PDB entry 9D0T | electron microscopy, 2.84 A resolution | chains A and B of the 12 polymer chains in the assembly

# Chain A
Name: Proteasome subunit alpha type-1
Organism: Saccharomyces cerevisiae
UniProtKB: P21243 (PSA1_YEAST); residue numbers follow UniProt; this construct covers 1-252
Chain sequence (252 residues; each row starts with the number of its first residue):
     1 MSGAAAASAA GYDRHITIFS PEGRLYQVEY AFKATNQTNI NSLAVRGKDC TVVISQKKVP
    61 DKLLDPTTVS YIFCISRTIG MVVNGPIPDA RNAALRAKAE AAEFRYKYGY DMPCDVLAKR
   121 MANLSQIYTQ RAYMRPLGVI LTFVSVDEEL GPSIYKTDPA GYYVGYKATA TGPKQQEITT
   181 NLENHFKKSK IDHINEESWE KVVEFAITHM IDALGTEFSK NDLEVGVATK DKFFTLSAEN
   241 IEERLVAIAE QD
Not modelled in the structure: 1-8

# Chain B
Name: Proteasome subunit alpha type-2
Organism: Saccharomyces cerevisiae
UniProtKB: P23639 (PSA2_YEAST); residues 1-250 here = UniProt positions 1-250
Chain sequence (250 residues; row label = number of the first residue in the row):
     1 MTDRYSFSLT TFSPSGKLGQ IDYALTAVKQ GVTSLGIKAT NGVVIATEKK SSSPLAMSET
    61 LSKVSLLTPD IGAVYSGMGP DYRVLVDKSR KVAHTSYKRI YGEYPPTKLL VSEVAKIMQE
   121 ATQSGGVRPF GVSLLIAGHD EFNGFSLYQV DPSGSYFPWK ATAIGKGSVA AKTFLEKRWN
   181 DELELEDAIH IALLTLKESV EGEFNGDTIE LAIIGDENPD LLGYTGIPTD KGPRFRKLTS
   241 QEINDRLEAL
Not modelled in the structure: 1-4
UniProt features mapped onto this chain:
  - cross-link: Lys108 (Glycyl lysine isopeptide (Lys-Gly) (interchain with G-Cter in ubiquitin))
Reported in the primary citation:
  - conformationally variable residues (order/disorder transition): Met1 to Phe7, Ser8 to Gly19

# Interface between chain A and chain B
Residue-residue contacts (51):
  Thr17(A) with Arg128(B)
  Ile18(A) with Leu9(B), hydrophobic; Gln20(B)
  Phe19(A) with Gln20(B); Tyr23(B); Ala24(B), hydrophobic; Ala27(B), hydrophobic; Arg128(B); Pro129(B); Gly131(B)
  Ser20(A) with Tyr23(B)
  Pro21(A) with Tyr23(B), hydrophobic
  Glu22(A) with Thr26(B); Gln30(B), hydrogen bond (backbone-side chain)
  Leu25(A) with Arg128(B)
  Arg46(A) with Met57(B)
  Lys119(A) with Arg83(B); Asp87(B), salt bridge
  Ala122(A) with Arg83(B)
  Asn123(A) with Arg83(B), hydrogen bond
  Gln126(A) with Pro80(B); Asp81(B), hydrogen bond; Val84(B)
  Thr129(A) with Arg128(B), hydrogen bond (backbone-side chain)
  Gln130(A) with Val127(B); Arg128(B), hydrogen bond (backbone-backbone); Phe130(B)
  Arg131(A) with Gly126(B); Val127(B)
  Ala132(A) with Gly126(B), hydrogen bond (backbone-backbone)
  Tyr133(A) with Phe7(B)
  Ala160(A) with Pro80(B)
  Gly161(A) with Pro80(B); Arg83(B), hydrogen bond (backbone-side chain)
  Tyr162(A) with Ser52(B), hydrogen bond; Leu61(B)
  Tyr163(A) with Leu61(B)
  Val164(A) with Thr60(B); Leu61(B), hydrophobic
  Gly165(A) with Ala56(B); Met57(B), hydrogen bond (backbone-backbone); Thr60(B), hydrogen bond (backbone-side chain)
  Tyr166(A) with Ser52(B), hydrogen bond; Leu55(B); Ala56(B), hydrophobic; Met57(B)
  Lys167(A) with Leu55(B), hydrogen bond (backbone-backbone)
  Ala168(A) with Leu55(B)
  Leu182(A) with Leu55(B), hydrophobic
  Glu183(A) with Pro54(B)
  Phe186(A) with Leu55(B), hydrophobic
Interface residues without a listed pair, chain A (32 interface residues in all): Gly23, Tyr155, Thr179
Interface residues without a listed pair, chain B (27 interface residues in all): Ser53

# Summary
32 residues of chain A face 27 of chain B across their interface, with 12 hydrogen bonds and 1 salt bridge.
Among the polar pairs are Lys119(A)-Asp87(B), Glu22(A)-Gln30(B) and Asn123(A)-Arg83(B). From the paper:
conformational variability at Met1(B) and Ser8(B).
Chain A is Proteasome subunit alpha type-1 and chain B is Proteasome subunit alpha type-2, both from
Saccharomyces cerevisiae; the structure, Proteasome core particle assembly intermediate Blm10:13S purified
from Saccharomyces cerevisiae, was determined by electron microscopy.
